Entry 3RFN (X-ray diffraction, 1.80 A resolution); this record covers chain A.

== Chain A ==
Name: BB_1wnu_001
From: Pyrococcus horikoshii
Reference sequence: O58307 (ALAXS_PYRHO); numbering as in UniProt; present here: 2-45, 61-154
Chain sequence (159 residues; numbered 2 to 160; the number before each row is that of its first residue):
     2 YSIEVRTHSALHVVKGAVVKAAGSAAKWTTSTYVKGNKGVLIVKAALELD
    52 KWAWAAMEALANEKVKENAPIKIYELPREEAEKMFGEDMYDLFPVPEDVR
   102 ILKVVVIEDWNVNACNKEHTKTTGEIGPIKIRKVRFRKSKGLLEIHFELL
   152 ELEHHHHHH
Not modelled in the structure: 153-160
Differences from the reference sequence: engineered mutation Ala-22 (Val in O58307), Ala-23 (Leu in O58307), Ala-26 (Glu in O58307), Thr-31 (Tyr in O58307); expression tag (155-160)
Ion coordination: Zn2+: His-9, His-13, Cys-116, His-120
Curated features (UniProtKB/Swiss-Prot):
  - binding site (Zn(2+)): His-9, His-13, Cys-116, His-120
  - mutagenesis: Thr-30 (T30V: Significant deacylation of correctly charged L-alanyl-tRNA(Ala) occurs)
Reported in the primary citation:
  - contacts within the chain: Leu-50/Met-58, Ala-54/Met-58

== In short ==
His-9, His-13, Cys-116 and His-120 coordinate Zn2+. From UniProt: 4 Zn2+-binding residues and one mutagenesis
site. The paper reports contacts within the chain involving Met-58, Leu-50 and Ala-54.
Chain A is BB_1wnu_001 (Pyrococcus horikoshii); the structure, Epitope backbone grafting by computational
design for improved presentation of linear epitopes on scaffold proteins, was determined by X-ray diffraction
together with 3RHU, 3RI0 and 3RIJ from the same study.
